PDB entry 5V9O | X-ray diffraction, 1.56 A resolution | chain A

[Chain A]
Protein: GTPase KRas
Organism: Homo sapiens
UniProtKB: P01116 (RASK_HUMAN), isoform P01116-2; numbering as in UniProt (aligned over 1-168)
Sequence (169 residues; row label = number of the first residue in the row; numbering starts at 0):
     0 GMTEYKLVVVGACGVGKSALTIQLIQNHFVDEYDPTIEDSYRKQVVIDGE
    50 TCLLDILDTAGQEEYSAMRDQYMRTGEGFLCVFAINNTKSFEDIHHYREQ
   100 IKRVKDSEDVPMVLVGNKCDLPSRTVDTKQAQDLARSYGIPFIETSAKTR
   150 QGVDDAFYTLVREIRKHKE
Disordered / not traced: 0
Differences from the reference sequence: expression tag (0); engineered mutation Cys12 (Gly in P01116)
Covalent attachments: compound 91G linked to Cys12
Bound ions: Mg2+: Ser17 (together with GDP)
Ligand contacts:
  - 91G (N~3~-[6-chloro-7-(3-hydroxynaphthalen-1-yl)-4-(4-propanoylpiperazin-1-yl)quinazolin-2-yl]-N,N-dimethyl-beta-alaninamide): Val9, Gly10, Ala11, Gly13, Lys16, Pro34, Thr58, Ala59, Gly60, Gln61, Glu62, Glu63, Tyr64, Arg68, Asp69, Met72, Phe78, Asp92, His95, Tyr96, Gln99, Ile100, Arg102, Val103
  - GDP (guanosine-5'-diphosphate): Ala11, Gly13, Val14, Gly15, Lys16, Ser17, Ala18, Phe28, Val29, Asp30, Tyr32, Asn116, Lys117, Asp119, Leu120, Ser145, Ala146, Lys147
UniProt features mapped onto this chain:
  - motif: Tyr32 to Tyr40 (Effector region)
  - binding site (GTP): Gly10, Ala11, Gly13 to Ala18, Val29 to Thr35, Ala59, Gly60, Asn116 to Asp119
  - modified residue: Met1 (N-acetylmethionine), Thr2 (N-acetylthreonine), Lys104 (N6-acetyllysine)
  - glycosylation: Thr35 (Microbial infection: O-linked (Glc) threonine)

[Summary]
Chain A binds GDP. Covalently linked compound 91G: at Cys12. UniProt lists 21 GTP-binding residues.
Chain A is GTPase KRas (Homo sapiens); the structure, KRAS G12C inhibitor, was determined by X-ray diffraction
together with 5V9L from the same study.
